Entry 5V61 (X-ray diffraction, 2.20 A resolution); this record covers chains A and I.

Chain A:
Molecule: Mitogen-activated protein kinase 1
Source organism: Homo sapiens
Notes: EC 2.7.11.24
Reference sequence: P28482 (MK01_HUMAN); residues 8-360 here = UniProt positions 8-360
Sequence (356 residues; numbered 5 to 360; the number before each row is that of its first residue):
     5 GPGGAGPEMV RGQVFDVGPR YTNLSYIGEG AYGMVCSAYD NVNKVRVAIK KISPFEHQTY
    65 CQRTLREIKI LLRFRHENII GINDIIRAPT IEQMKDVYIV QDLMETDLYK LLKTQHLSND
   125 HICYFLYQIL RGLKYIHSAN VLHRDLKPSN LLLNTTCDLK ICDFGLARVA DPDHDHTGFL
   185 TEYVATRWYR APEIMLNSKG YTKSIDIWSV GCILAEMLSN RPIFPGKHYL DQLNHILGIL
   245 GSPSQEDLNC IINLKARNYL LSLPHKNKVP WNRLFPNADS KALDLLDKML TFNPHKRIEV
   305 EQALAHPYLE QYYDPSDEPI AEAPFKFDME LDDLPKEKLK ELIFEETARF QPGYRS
Not modelled in the structure: 5-9, 360
Modified / non-standard residues: T185 (phosphothreonine; TPO); Y187 (O-phosphotyrosine; PTR)
Construct notes: expression tag (5-7)
Residues lining bound ligands: 90A / fr180204: I31, Y36, V39, A52, I53, K54, I84, I103, Q105, D106, L107, M108, E109, T110, K114, T118, S153, N154, L156, C166, D167
Curated features (UniProtKB/Swiss-Prot):
  - DNA-binding region: K259 to R277
  - motif: T185 to Y187 (TXY), D318 to E322 (Cytoplasmic retention motif), A327 to M333 (Nuclear translocation motif)
  - active site: D149 (Proton acceptor)
  - binding site (ATP): I31 to V39, K54
  - modified residue: S29 (Phosphoserine), T185 (Phosphothreonine), Y187 (Phosphotyrosine), T190 (Phosphothreonine), S246 (Phosphoserine), S248 (Phosphoserine), S284 (Phosphoserine)
  - natural variant: I74 (I74N: In NS13), H80 (H80Y: In NS13), A174 (A174V: In NS13), D318 (D318G: In NS13; D318N: In NS13), E322 (E322Q: In NS13), P323 (P323R: In NS13)
  - mutagenesis: K54 (K54R: Does not inhibit interaction with MAP2K1), P176 to D179 (Inhibits homodimerization and interaction with TPR), T185 (T185A: Inhibits interaction with TPR; when associated with A-187), Y187 (Y187A: Inhibits interaction with TPR; when associated with A-185), L234 (L234A: Inhibits interaction with TPR), D318 (D318A: Loss of dephosphorylation by PTPRJ; D318N: Inhibits interaction with MAP2K1 but not with TPR; when associated with N-321), D321 (D321N: Inhibits interaction with MAP2K1 but not with TPR; when associated with N-318)
Reported in the primary citation:
  - post-translational modification sites: T185, Y187
  - binding site for fr180204: Y36
  - conformationally variable residues (loop rearrangement): Y36

Chain I:
Molecule: Ribosomal protein S6 kinase alpha-1, Protein Tat
Notes: EC 2.7.11.1; fragment: UNP Q15418 residues 713-729, UNP P04608 residues 730-738
Reference sequence: chimeric construct of Q15418, P04608: residues 713-729 from Q15418 (KS6A1_HUMAN) positions 713-729 (same numbers); residues 730-738 from P04608 positions 49-57 (UniProt number = residue number - 681)
Sequence (28 residues; numbered 711 to 738; the number before each row is that of its first residue):
   711 TAQLKPIESS ILAQRRVRKR KKRRQRRR
Not modelled in the structure: 728-738
Covalent attachments: 2-oxo-6,9,12,15-tetraoxa-3-azaoctadecan-18-oic acid (90A) linked to T711
Construct notes: expression tag (711-712)
Curated features (UniProtKB/Swiss-Prot):
  - region: R730 to R738 (Interaction with the host capping enzyme RNGTT)
  - motif: R730 to R738 (Nuclear localization signal, RNA-binding (TAR), and protein transduction)
  - modified residue: K731 (N6-acetyllysine), K732 (N6-acetyllysine), R733 (Asymmetric dimethylarginine), R734 (Asymmetric dimethylarginine)

How chain A and chain I interact:
Pairs across the interface (32):
  E81(A) with I721(I); R725(I), salt bridge
  T110(A) with T711(I), hydrogen bond
  K114(A) with T711(I)
  L115(A) with T711(I); L714(I), hydrophobic
  Q119(A) with A712(I); L714(I)
  L121(A) with L714(I), hydrophobic
  D124(A) with I717(I)
  H125(A) with K715(I), hydrogen bond (side chain-backbone); I717(I)
  Y128(A) with I717(I), hydrophobic; S720(I), hydrogen bond; L722(I); A723(I)
  Y131(A) with R726(I), hydrogen bond
  Q132(A) with L722(I)
  R135(A) with L722(I); R725(I)
  T159(A) with Q713(I); L714(I); K715(I), hydrogen bond
  T160(A) with S719(I); S720(I)
  C161(A) with K715(I), hydrogen bond (side chain-backbone)
  D162(A) with S720(I), hydrogen bond; I721(I), hydrogen bond (side chain-backbone)
  Y316(A) with R726(I), hydrogen bond (backbone-side chain)
  D321(A) with L722(I); R725(I), salt bridge; R726(I), salt bridge
Also at the interface, not in a pair above, chain A (22 interface residues in all): T118, F129, N158, D318
Also at the interface, not in a pair above, chain I (14 interface residues in all): P716

In short:
22 residues of chain A and 14 residues of chain I are in contact, with 9 hydrogen bonds and 3 salt bridges.
Polar pairs include E81(A)-R725(I), D321(A)-R725(I) and D321(A)-R726(I). Bound to chain A: 90A / fr180204. The
paper reports a binding site for fr180204 at Y36(A); modification sites T185(A) and Y187(A).
Here chain A is Mitogen-activated protein kinase 1 (Homo sapiens) and chain I is Ribosomal protein S6 kinase
alpha-1, Protein Tat. Entry 5V61 (Phospho-ERK2 bound to bivalent inhibitor SBP2) was determined by X-ray
diffraction together with 5V60 and 5V62 from the same study.
